Entry 7UFM (electron microscopy, 3.90 A resolution); this record covers chains C and D of the 16 polymer chains in the assembly.

[Chain C (and D)]
Molecule: VchTnsC
Source organism: Vibrio cholerae
Notes: chain D of this document is another copy of the same molecule, construct and numbering; everything in this record applies to it too
Sequence (311 residues; numbered 4 to 314; the number before each row is that of its first residue):
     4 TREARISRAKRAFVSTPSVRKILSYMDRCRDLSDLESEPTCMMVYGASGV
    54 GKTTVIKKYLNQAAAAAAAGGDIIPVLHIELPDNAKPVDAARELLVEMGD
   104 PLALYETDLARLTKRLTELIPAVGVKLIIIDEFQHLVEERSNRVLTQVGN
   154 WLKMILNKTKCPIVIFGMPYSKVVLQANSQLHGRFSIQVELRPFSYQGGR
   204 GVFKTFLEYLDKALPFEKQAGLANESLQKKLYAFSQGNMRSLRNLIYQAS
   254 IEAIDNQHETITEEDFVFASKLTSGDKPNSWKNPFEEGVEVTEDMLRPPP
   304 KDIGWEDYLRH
Ligand contacts:
  - ATP (adenosine-5'-triphosphate), molecule 1: K13, A15, F16, V17, A50, S51, G52, V53, G54, K55, T56, T57, F209, M242, R243, R246
  - ATP, molecule 2: E41, Q183, R187

[How chain C and chain D interact]
Residue-residue contacts - 43 pairs, chain C then chain D:
  Y28(C) with F271(D)
  R31(C) with Q251(D), hydrogen bond; L275(D)
  L35(C) with Y250(D); Q251(D); I254(D), hydrophobic
  D37(C) with R14(D), salt bridge
  E39(C) with R14(D)
  S40(C) with K13(D); R14(D)
  E41(C) with K13(D)
  D111(C) with R95(D)
  A113(C) with R95(D)
  R114(C) with L107(D); Y108(D)
  R146(C) with E142(D), salt bridge; R143(D)
  T149(C) with E142(D), hydrogen bond (backbone-side chain)
  Q150(C) with D86(D); E142(D), hydrogen bond
  N153(C) with D86(D), hydrogen bond
  K156(C) with H138(D)
  M157(C) with P85(D), hydrophobic
  A180(C) with D310(D)
  N181(C) with D310(D)
  S182(C) with S51(D); M171(D); D310(D)
  Q183(C) with S51(D); E135(D); Q137(D); M171(D)
  H185(C) with D279(D), hydrogen bond (side chain-backbone)
  G186(C) with R243(D)
  R187(C) with R243(D)
  S189(C) with N247(D); L275(D); T276(D); G278(D); D279(D)
  I190(C) with L275(D), hydrophobic
  Q191(C) with G278(D); D279(D)
Also at the interface, not in a pair above, chain C (29 interface residues in all): L148, Q179, F188
Also at the interface, not in a pair above, chain D (32 interface residues in all): I9, S10, T56, E83, N87, E255, R313

[In short]
Chain C and chain D form an interface of 29 and 32 residues respectively; the contacts include 5 hydrogen
bonds and 2 salt bridges. Polar pairs include D37(C)-R14(D), R146(C)-E142(D) and R31(C)-Q251(D). Chain C binds
ATP.
Both chains are VchTnsC (Vibrio cholerae). Entry 7UFM (VchTnsC AAA+ with DNA (double heptamer)) was determined
by electron microscopy, deposited together with 7RZY and 7UFI.
